3UQ5 - chains B and C of the 5 polymer chains in the assembly; structure by X-ray diffraction, 4.20 A resolution (low resolution: residue-level contacts below are approximate; hydrogen-bond / salt-bridge calls are withheld).

[Chain B (and C)]
Protein: Gamma-aminobutyric-acid receptor subunit beta-1
Organism: Erwinia chrysanthemi
Notes: chain C of this document is another copy of the same molecule, construct and numbering; everything in this record applies to it too
Reference sequence: E0SJQ4 (E0SJQ4_DICD3); residues 1-322 here correspond to UniProt positions 22-343 (UniProt number = residue number + 21)
Amino-acid sequence (324 residues; each row starts with the number of its first residue; numbers below 1 keep their minus sign (Gly-1 is residue -1)):
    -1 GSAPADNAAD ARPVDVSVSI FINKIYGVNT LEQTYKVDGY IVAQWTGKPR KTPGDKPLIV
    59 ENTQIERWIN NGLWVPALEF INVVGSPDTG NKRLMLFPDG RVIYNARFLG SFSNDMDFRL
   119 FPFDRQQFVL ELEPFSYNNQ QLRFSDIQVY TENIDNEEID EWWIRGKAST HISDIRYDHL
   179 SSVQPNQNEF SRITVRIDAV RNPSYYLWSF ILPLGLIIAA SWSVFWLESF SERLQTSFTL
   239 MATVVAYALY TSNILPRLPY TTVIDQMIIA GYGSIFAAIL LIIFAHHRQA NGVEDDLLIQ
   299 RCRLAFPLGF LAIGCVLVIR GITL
Disordered / not traced: -1 to 10, 318-322
Differences from the reference sequence: expression tag (-1 to 0); engineered mutation Ala240 (Leu261 in E0SJQ4), Leu247 (Phe268 in E0SJQ4)

[How chain B and chain C interact]
Pairs across the interface (87; chain B residue first):
  Lys22(B) - Glu30(C)
  Lys22(B) - Ser111(C)
  Tyr24(B) - Val82(C)
  Asp36(B) - Gly83(C)
  Tyr38(B) - Glu77(C)
  Gln42(B) - Ser180(C)
  Ile57(B) - Ser134(C)
  Ile57(B) - Tyr135(C)
  Glu59(B) - Val73(C)
  Glu59(B) - Pro74(C)
  Glu59(B) - Ala75(C)
  Glu59(B) - Ser134(C)
  Glu59(B) - Tyr135(C)
  Thr61(B) - Glu64(C)
  Gln62(B) - Ile67(C)
  Gln62(B) - Asn68(C)
  Arg65(B) - Asn68(C)
  Asp86(B) - Gly83(C)
  Asp86(B) - Ser84(C)
  Asn89(B) - Glu77(C)
  Asn89(B) - Phe133(C)
  Arg91(B) - Phe133(C)
  Arg91(B) - Ser134(C)
  Met93(B) - Ser179(C)
  Phe95(B) - Ser180(C)
  Arg99(B) - Ser180(C)
  Ile101(B) - Ser180(C)
  Asn103(B) - Phe133(C)
  Arg105(B) - Glu77(C)
  Arg105(B) - Ile79(C)
  Arg105(B) - Val81(C)
  Leu107(B) - Val82(C)
  Leu107(B) - Gly83(C)
  Gln146(B) - His177(C)
  Tyr148(B) - Tyr175(C)
  Glu156(B) - Tyr258(C)
  Ile157(B) - Gln31(C)
  Ile157(B) - Met114(C)
  Ile157(B) - Asp115(C)
  Ile157(B) - Tyr258(C)
  Glu159(B) - Leu29(C)
  Ser202(B) - Pro257(C)
  Tyr203(B) - Leu256(C)
  Tyr203(B) - Pro257(C)
  Tyr203(B) - Tyr258(C)
  Tyr203(B) - Asp263(C)
  Trp206(B) - Thr259(C)
  Trp206(B) - Gln264(C)
  Trp206(B) - Ile267(C)
  Ser207(B) - Thr259(C)
  Ser207(B) - Asp263(C)
  Ser207(B) - Ile267(C)
  Leu210(B) - Ile267(C)
  Pro211(B) - Tyr270(C)
  Leu214(B) - Met239(C)
  Leu214(B) - Tyr270(C)
  Leu214(B) - Phe274(C)
  Ile215(B) - Met239(C)
  Ile215(B) - Val243(C)
  Ala217(B) - Phe274(C)
  Ala218(B) - Phe236(C)
  Ala218(B) - Phe274(C)
  Ser221(B) - Leu232(C)
  Ser221(B) - Phe236(C)
  Ser221(B) - Ile277(C)
  Trp224(B) - Phe228(C)
  Trp224(B) - Ile281(C)
  Leu225(B) - Leu232(C)
  Glu226(B) - Phe228(C)
  Glu226(B) - His284(C)
  Glu230(B) - Ser229(C)
  Glu230(B) - Gln233(C)
  Thr234(B) - Gln233(C)
  Thr234(B) - Phe236(C)
  Thr237(B) - Thr237(C)
  Leu238(B) - Phe236(C)
  Thr241(B) - Phe236(C)
  Thr241(B) - Ala240(C)
  Ala244(B) - Val243(C)
  Tyr245(B) - Val243(C)
  Leu247(B) - Leu247(C)
  Tyr248(B) - Ala246(C)
  Tyr248(B) - Leu247(C)
  Asn251(B) - Ser250(C)
  Asn251(B) - Asn251(C)
  Ile252(B) - Ser250(C)
  Ile252(B) - Arg255(C)
Also at the interface, not in a pair above, chain B (59 interface residues in all): Phe19, Asn21, Lys34, Asn60, Gly88, Asn154, Asp158, Asn200, Arg301
Also at the interface, not in a pair above, chain C (55 interface residues in all): Asp113, Phe116, His285, Val291

[In short]
59 residues of chain B face 55 of chain C across their interface.
Chain B and chain C are both Gamma-aminobutyric-acid receptor subunit beta-1 (Erwinia chrysanthemi); the
structure, X-ray structure of a pentameric ligand gated ion channel from Erwinia chrysanthemi (ELIC) mutant
L240A F247L ..., was determined by X-ray diffraction, deposited together with 3UQ4 and 3UQ7.
